Entry 3NCP (X-ray diffraction, 2.35 A resolution); this record covers chain A.

# Chain A
Name: Nitrogen regulatory protein P-II (GlnB-2)
Source organism: Archaeoglobus fulgidus
UniProt: O28527 (O28527_ARCFU); residues 1-112 here = UniProt positions 1-112
Sequence (119 residues; numbered 1 to 119; the number before each row is that of its first residue):
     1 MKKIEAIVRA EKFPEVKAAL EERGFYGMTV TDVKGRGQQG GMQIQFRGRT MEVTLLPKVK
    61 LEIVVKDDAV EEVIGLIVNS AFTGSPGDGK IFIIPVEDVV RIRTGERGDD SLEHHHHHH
Not modelled in the structure: 113-119
Construct notes: expression tag (113-119)
Curated features (UniProtKB/Swiss-Prot):
  - binding site (ADP): T29, Q38, Q39, V64, G87 to K90
  - binding site (ATP): T29, Q38, Q39, V64, G87 to K90, R101 to R103
  - mutagenesis: P86 (P86F/I: Does not confer the ability to bind 2-oxoglutarate)

# Summary
From UniProt: 8 ADP-binding residues, 11 ATP-binding residues and one mutagenesis site.
Chain A is Nitrogen regulatory protein P-II (GlnB-2) (Archaeoglobus fulgidus); the structure, GlnK2 from
Archaeoglobus fulgidus, was determined by X-ray diffraction (same publication as 3NCQ and 3NCR).
